PDB entry 4KQA | X-ray diffraction, 2.60 A resolution | chain A

# Chain A
Molecule: Protein H03A11.1
From: Caenorhabditis elegans
Reference sequence: Q9XTW2 (Q9XTW2_CAEEL); residues 60-512 here = UniProt positions 60-512
Chain sequence (453 residues; row label = number of the first residue in the row):
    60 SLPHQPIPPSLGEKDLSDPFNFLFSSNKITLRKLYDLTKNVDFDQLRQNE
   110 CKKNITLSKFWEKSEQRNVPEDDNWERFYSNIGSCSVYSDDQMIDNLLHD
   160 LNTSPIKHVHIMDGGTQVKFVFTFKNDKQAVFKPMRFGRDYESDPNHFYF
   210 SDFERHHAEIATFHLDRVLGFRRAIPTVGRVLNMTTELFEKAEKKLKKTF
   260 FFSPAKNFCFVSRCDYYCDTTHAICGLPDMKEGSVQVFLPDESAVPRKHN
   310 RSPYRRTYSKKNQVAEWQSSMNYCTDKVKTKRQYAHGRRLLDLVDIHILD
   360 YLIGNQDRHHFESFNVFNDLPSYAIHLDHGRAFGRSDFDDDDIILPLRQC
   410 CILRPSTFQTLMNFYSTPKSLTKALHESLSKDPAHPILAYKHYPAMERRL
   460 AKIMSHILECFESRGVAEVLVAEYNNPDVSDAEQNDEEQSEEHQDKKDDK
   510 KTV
Not modelled in the structure: 60-61, 122-128, 174, 488-512
Cystine bridges: C110-C144, C268-C284, C273-C277, C333-C409, C410-C469
Covalent attachments: glycan linked to N113; N-acetylglucosamine (NAG) linked to N242
Modified / non-standard residues: Mse152, Mse171, Mse194, Mse243, Mse289, Mse330, Mse421, Mse455, Mse463 (selenomethionine; parent Met)
Bound ions: Ni2+ near H281 (its only coordinating residue here)
Swiss-Prot annotation at these positions:
  - active site: D366
  - binding site (ATP): Q176, K192, E213, Q295 to L298, E371, D387
  - binding site (Mn(2+)): E213, D387
  - glycosylation (N-linked (GlcNAc...) asparagine): N113, N242
Reported in the primary citation:
  - contacts within the chain: D366-R390 (salt bridge)
  - post-translational modification sites: N113, N242
  - catalytic residues: D366
  - specificity-determining residues: R314 (proposed by the authors, not directly observed)

# Overview
N-acetylglucosamine is covalently linked to N242. From UniProt: active-site residue D366, 9 ATP-binding
residues and Mn2+-binding residues E213 and D387. From the paper: the catalytic residue D366; the specificity
determinant R314.
Chain A is Protein H03A11.1 (Caenorhabditis elegans); the structure, Crystal structure of the golgi casein
kinase, was determined by X-ray diffraction (same publication as 4KQB).
